7F67 - chains B and D of the 18 polymer chains in the assembly; structure by electron microscopy, 3.59 A resolution.

Chain B:
Molecule: Translation initiation factor eIF-2B subunit alpha
From: Homo sapiens
UniProtKB: Q14232 (EI2BA_HUMAN); numbering as in UniProt (aligned over 1-305)
Amino-acid sequence (305 residues; row label = number of the first residue in the row):
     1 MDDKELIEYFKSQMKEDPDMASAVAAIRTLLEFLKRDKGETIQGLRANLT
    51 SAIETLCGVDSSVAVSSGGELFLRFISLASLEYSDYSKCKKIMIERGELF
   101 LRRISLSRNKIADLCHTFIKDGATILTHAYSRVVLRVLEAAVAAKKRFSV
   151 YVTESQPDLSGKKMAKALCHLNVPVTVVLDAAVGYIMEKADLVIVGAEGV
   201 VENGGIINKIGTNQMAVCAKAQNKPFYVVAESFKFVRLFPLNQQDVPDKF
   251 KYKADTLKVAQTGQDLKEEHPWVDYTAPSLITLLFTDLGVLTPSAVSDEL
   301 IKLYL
Disordered / not traced: 255-267
From the paper describing this entry:
  - mutagenesis - A47E: unchanged binding to eIF2(alphaP)

Chain D:
Molecule: Translation initiation factor eIF-2B subunit beta
From: Homo sapiens
UniProtKB: P49770 (EI2BB_HUMAN); residues 1-351 here = UniProt positions 1-351
Amino-acid sequence (351 residues; row label = number of the first residue in the row):
     1 MPGSAAKGSELSERIESFVETLKRGGGPRSSEEMARETLGLLRQIITDHR
    51 WSNAGELMELIRREGRRMTAAQPSETTVGNMVRRVLKIIREEYGRLHGRS
   101 DESDQQESLHKLLTSGGLNEDFSFHYAQLQSNIIEAINELLVELEGTMEN
   151 IAAQALEHIHSNEVIMTIGFSRTVEAFLKEAARKRKFHVIVAECAPFCQG
   201 HEMAVNLSKAGIETTVMTDAAIFAVMSRVNKVIIGTKTILANGALRAVTG
   251 THTLALAAKHHSTPLIVCAPMFKLSPQFPNEEDSFHKFVAPEEVLPFTEG
   301 DILEKVSVHCPVFDYVPPELITLFISNIGGNAPSYIYRLMSELYHPDDHV
   351 L
Disordered / not traced: 1-8, 99-105, 116-126
UniProt features mapped onto this chain:
  - natural variant: Val85 (V85E: In VWM2), Ala127 (A127V: Found in a patient with Rett syndrome-like phenotype; uncertain significance), Ser171 (S171F: In VWM2), Pro196 (P196S: In VWM2), Gly200 (G200V: In VWM2), Glu213 (E213G: In VWM2), Cys268 (C268Y: In VWM2), Lys273 (K273R: In VWM2), Val316 (V316D: In VWM2), Gly329 (G329V: In VWM2)

Chain B / chain D interface:
Residue-residue contacts (28; chain B residue first):
  Leu71(B) - Leu113(D)
  Phe75(B) - Leu113(D)
  Glu82(B) - Thr114(D)
  Arg96(B) - Thr114(D)  hydrogen bond (side chain-backbone)
  Phe100(B) - Leu113(D)  hydrophobic
  Arg103(B) - Lys111(D)
  Arg103(B) - Leu112(D)
  Arg103(B) - Ser115(D)  hydrogen bond (side chain-backbone)
  Thr117(B) - Asn280(D)  hydrogen bond (backbone-side chain)
  Phe118(B) - Asn280(D)  hydrogen bond (backbone-side chain)
  Ile119(B) - Asn280(D)
  Lys120(B) - Asn280(D)  hydrogen bond
  Lys120(B) - Asp283(D)  salt bridge
  Ser232(B) - Leu109(D)
  Phe235(B) - Leu109(D)  hydrophobic
  Leu283(B) - Asn242(D)
  Leu288(B) - Leu112(D)  hydrophobic
  Val290(B) - Phe278(D)  hydrophobic
  Thr292(B) - Asn242(D)
  Thr292(B) - Ser334(D)
  Thr292(B) - Tyr337(D)
  Ser294(B) - Ser334(D)  hydrogen bond (side chain-backbone)
  Ala295(B) - Tyr337(D)
  Asp298(B) - Tyr337(D)  hydrogen bond
  Glu299(B) - Ser108(D)  hydrogen bond
  Lys302(B) - Ser108(D)  hydrogen bond
  Lys302(B) - His110(D)
  Leu303(B) - Leu113(D)  hydrophobic
Other interface residues (no listed pair), chain B (24 interface residues in all): Arg74, Leu78
Other interface residues (no listed pair), chain D (15 interface residues in all): Glu107

In short:
24 residues of chain B face 15 of chain D across their interface, with 9 hydrogen bonds and 1 salt bridge.
Among the polar pairs are Lys120(B)-Asp283(D), Arg96(B)-Thr114(D) and Arg103(B)-Ser115(D). From the paper:
A47E of chain B leaves binding to eIF2(alphaP) unchanged.
Here chain B is Translation initiation factor eIF-2B subunit alpha and chain D is Translation initiation
factor eIF-2B subunit beta, both from Homo sapiens. Entry 7F67 (eIF2B-SFSV NSs-2-eIF2) was determined by
electron microscopy, deposited together with 7F64, 7F66 and 7VLK.
